PDB entry 1L6O | X-ray diffraction, 2.20 A resolution | chains A and C of the 6 polymer chains in the assembly

[Chain A (and C)]
Name: Segment polarity protein dishevelled homolog DVL-2
Source organism: Xenopus laevis
Notes: chain C of this document is another copy of the same molecule, construct and numbering; everything in this record applies to it too
UniProt: P51142 (DVL2_XENLA); residues 252-340 here = UniProt positions 252-340
Sequence (95 residues; row label = number of the first residue in the row):
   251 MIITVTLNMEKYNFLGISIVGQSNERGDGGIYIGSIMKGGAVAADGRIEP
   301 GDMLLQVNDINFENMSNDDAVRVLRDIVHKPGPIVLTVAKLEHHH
Differences from the reference sequence: modified residue (259, 287, 303, 315); expression tag (341-345)
Modified positions: Mse251, Mse259, Mse287, Mse303, Mse315 (selenomethionine; parent Met)
UniProt features mapped onto this chain:
  - mutagenesis: Gln272 to Glu275 (No effect on interaction with dact1-B/dpr), Asn317 (N317T: Abolishes interaction with dact1-B/dpr)

[Chain A / chain C interface]
Contacting residue pairs (6; chain A residue first):
  Gly296(A) - Mse287(C)
  Arg297(A) - Mse287(C)
  Glu299(A) - Mse287(C)
  Glu299(A) - Lys288(C)
  Glu299(A) - Gly289(C)
  Lys340(A) - Mse287(C)
Also at the interface, not in a pair above, chain A (6 interface residues in all): Ile253, Leu341
Also at the interface, not in a pair above, chain C (4 interface residues in all): Ser285

[Overview]
The interface between chain A and chain C involves 6 residues on one side and 4 on the other. From UniProt: 5
mutagenesis sites on chain A.
Both chains are Segment polarity protein dishevelled homolog DVL-2 (Xenopus laevis). Entry 1L6O (Xenopus
dishevelled pdz domain) was determined by X-ray diffraction.
